7PFA - chains A and J of the 28 polymer chains in the assembly; structure by electron microscopy, 9.70 A resolution (very low resolution: no residue pairs are listed; an interface is given only as per-side residue counts).

[Chain A]
Protein: Histone H3.2
Source organism: Homo sapiens
UniProtKB: Q71DI3 (H32_HUMAN); residues 0-135 here correspond to UniProt positions 1-136 (UniProt number = residue number + 1)
Amino-acid sequence (136 residues; each row starts with the number of its first residue; numbering starts at 0):
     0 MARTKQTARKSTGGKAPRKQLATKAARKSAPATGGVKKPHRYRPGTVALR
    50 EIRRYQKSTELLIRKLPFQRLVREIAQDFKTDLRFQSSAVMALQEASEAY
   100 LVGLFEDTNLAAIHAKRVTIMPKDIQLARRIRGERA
Not modelled in the structure: 0-36, 134-135
Differences from the reference sequence: engineered mutation Ala110 (Cys111 in Q71DI3)
Swiss-Prot annotation at these positions:
  - modified residue: Arg2 (Asymmetric dimethylarginine), Thr3 (Phosphothreonine), Lys4 (Allysine), Gln5 (5-glutamyl dopamine), Thr6 (Phosphothreonine), Arg8 (Citrulline), Lys9 (N6,N6,N6-trimethyllysine), Ser10 (ADP-ribosylserine), Thr11 (Phosphothreonine), Lys14 (N6-(2-hydroxyisobutyryl)lysine), Arg17 (Asymmetric dimethylarginine), Lys18 (N6-(2-hydroxyisobutyryl)lysine), Lys23 (N6-(2-hydroxyisobutyryl)lysine), Arg26 (Citrulline), Lys27 (N6,N6,N6-trimethyllysine), Ser28 (ADP-ribosylserine), Lys36 (N6,N6,N6-trimethyllysine), Lys37 (N6-methyllysine), Tyr41 (Phosphotyrosine), Lys56 (N6,N6,N6-trimethyllysine) and 8 more in UniProt
  - lipidation: Lys18 (N6-decanoyllysine)

[Chain J]
Molecule: 788-nt DNA strand
Source organism: synthetic construct
Sequence (788 nucleotides; row label = number of the first residue in the row):
     1 ATCGGGTTACCTTAATACTTACATGACAGGATGTATATATCTGACACGTG
    51 CCTGGAGACTAGGGAGTAATCCCCTTGGCGGTTAAAACGCGGGGGACAGC
   101 GCGTACGTGCGTTTAAGCGGTGCTAGAGCTGTCTACGACCAATTGAGCGG
   151 CCTCGGCACCGGGATTCTCCAGTATGGCGGCCAGTGCGCGAGACAGTACT
   201 GGGTTACCTTAATACTTACATGACAGGATGTATATATCTGACACGTGCCT
   251 GGAGACTAGGGAGTAATCCCCTTGGCGGTTAAAACGCGGGGGACAGCGCG
   301 TACGTGCGTTTAAGCGGTGCTAGAGCTGTCTACGACCAATTGAGCGGCCT
   351 CGGCACCGGGATTCTCCAGTATGGCGGCCAGTGCGCGAGACAGTACTGGG
   401 TTACCTTAATACTTACATGACAGGATGTATATATCTGACACGTGCCTGGA
   451 GACTAGGGAGTAATCCCCTTGGCGGTTAAAACGCGGGGGACAGCGCGTAC
   501 GTGCGTTTAAGCGGTGCTAGAGCTGTCTACGACCAATTGAGCGGCCTCGG
   551 CACCGGGATTCTCCAGTATGGCGGCCAGTGCGCGAGACAGTACTGGGTTA
   601 CCTTAATACTTACATGACAGGATGTATATATCTGACACGTGCCTGGAGAC
   651 TAGGGAGTAATCCCCTTGGCGGTTAAAACGCGGGGGACAGCGCGTACGTG
   701 CGTTTAAGCGGTGCTAGAGCTGTCTACGACCAATTGAGCGGCCTCGGCAC
   751 CGGGATTCTCCAGTATGGCGGCCAGTGCGCGAGACGAT
Not modelled in the structure: 1-212, 774-788

[Chain A / chain J interface]
At this resolution (10 A) residue pairs are not listed: 22 residues of chain A and 13 of chain J lie at the interface.

[In short]
22 residues of chain A and 13 residues of chain J are in contact.
Here chain A is Histone H3.2 (Homo sapiens) and chain J is a 788-nt DNA strand (synthetic construct). Entry
7PFA (Trinucleosome of the 4x197 nucleosome array containing H1) was determined by electron microscopy (same
publication as 7PET, 7PEU, 7PEV, 7PEW, 7PEX, 7PEY and 16 further entries).
